5NQB - chains C and D of the 4 polymer chains in the assembly; structure by X-ray diffraction, 1.58 A resolution.

== Chain C (and D) ==
Name: L-lactate dehydrogenase A chain
Source organism: Oryctolagus cuniculus
Notes: EC 1.1.1.27; chain D of this document is another copy of the same molecule, construct and numbering; everything in this record applies to it too
UniProtKB: P13491 (LDHA_RABIT); residues 0-331 here correspond to UniProt positions 1-332 (UniProt number = residue number + 1)
Amino-acid sequence (332 residues; each row starts with the number of its first residue; numbering starts at 0):
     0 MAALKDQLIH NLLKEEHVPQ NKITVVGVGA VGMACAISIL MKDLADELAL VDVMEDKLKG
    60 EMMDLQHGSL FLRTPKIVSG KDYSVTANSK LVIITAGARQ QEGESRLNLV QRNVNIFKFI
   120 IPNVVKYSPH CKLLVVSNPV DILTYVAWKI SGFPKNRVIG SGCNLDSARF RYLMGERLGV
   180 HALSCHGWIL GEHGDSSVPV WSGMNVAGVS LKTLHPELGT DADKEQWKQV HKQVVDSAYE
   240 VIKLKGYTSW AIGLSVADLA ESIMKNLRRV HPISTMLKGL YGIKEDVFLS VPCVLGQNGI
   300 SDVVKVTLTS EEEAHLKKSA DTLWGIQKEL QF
Unresolved in the structure: 0
Differences from the reference sequence: engineered mutation Ser-248 (Thr249 in P13491)
Small-molecule neighbours:
  - malonate ion (MLI), molecule 1: Arg-98, Gln-99, Arg-105, Asn-137, Leu-164, Arg-168, His-192, Ala-237, Thr-247
  - malonate ion (MLI), molecule 2: Arg-170, His-185, Trp-187, Val-269
  - malonate ion (MLI), molecule 3: Leu-182, Ser-183, His-185
Swiss-Prot annotation at these positions:
  - active site: His-192 (Proton acceptor)
  - binding site (NAD(+)): Arg-98, Asn-137
  - binding site (substrate): Arg-105, Asn-137, Arg-168, Thr-247
  - modified residue: Ala-1 (N-acetylalanine), Lys-4 (N6-acetyllysine), Lys-13 (N6-acetyllysine), Lys-56 (N6-acetyllysine), Lys-80 (N6-acetyllysine), Lys-117 (N6-acetyllysine), Lys-125 (N6-acetyllysine), Lys-223 (N6-acetyllysine), Lys-231 (N6-acetyllysine), Tyr-238 (Phosphotyrosine), Lys-242 (N6-acetyllysine), Thr-308 (Phosphothreonine), Ser-309 (Phosphoserine), Lys-317 (N6-acetyllysine), Thr-321 (Phosphothreonine)
  - cross-link: Lys-56 (Glycyl lysine isopeptide (Lys-Gly) (interchain with G-Cter in SUMO2))
Reported in the primary citation:
  - binding site for malonate ion: Arg-170, Ser-183, His-185

== How chain C and chain D interact ==
Pairs across the interface (101; chain C residue first):
  Ala-2(C) / Glu-224(D)
  Leu-3(C) / His-214(D)
  Leu-3(C) / Glu-224(D)  hydrogen bond (backbone-side chain)
  Leu-3(C) / Trp-226(D)  hydrophobic
  Lys-4(C) / Arg-176(D)
  Lys-4(C) / Leu-177(D)
  Gln-6(C) / Leu-213(D)  hydrogen bond (side chain-backbone)
  Gln-6(C) / His-214(D)  hydrogen bond
  Leu-7(C) / Leu-177(D)  hydrophobic
  Leu-7(C) / Val-205(D)  hydrophobic
  Leu-7(C) / Val-208(D)  hydrophobic
  Leu-7(C) / Leu-210(D)  hydrophobic
  Leu-7(C) / Leu-213(D)  hydrophobic
  Ile-8(C) / Leu-177(D)
  Met-32(C) / Trp-249(D)
  Ile-36(C) / Trp-249(D)  hydrophobic
  Ser-37(C) / Met-40(D)
  Met-40(C) / Ser-37(D)
  Met-40(C) / Lys-41(D)
  Met-40(C) / Leu-253(D)  hydrophobic
  Lys-41(C) / Met-40(D)
  Asp-55(C) / Leu-243(D)
  Lys-56(C) / Leu-243(D)
  Lys-58(C) / Leu-243(D)
  Gly-59(C) / Val-240(D)
  Gly-59(C) / Leu-243(D)
  Gly-59(C) / Lys-244(D)
  Glu-60(C) / Lys-244(D)  salt bridge
  Glu-60(C) / Trp-249(D)  hydrogen bond
  Met-62(C) / Glu-239(D)
  Met-62(C) / Val-240(D)  hydrophobic
  Met-62(C) / Leu-243(D)  hydrophobic
  Asp-63(C) / Lys-244(D)  salt bridge
  Asp-63(C) / Thr-247(D)
  Asp-63(C) / Ser-248(D)  hydrogen bond (side chain-backbone)
  Asp-63(C) / Trp-249(D)  hydrogen bond (side chain-backbone)
  Asp-63(C) / Ala-250(D)  hydrogen bond (side chain-backbone)
  Leu-64(C) / Trp-249(D)  hydrophobic
  Gln-65(C) / Tyr-171(D)  hydrogen bond
  His-66(C) / Arg-168(D)  hydrogen bond
  His-66(C) / Ser-236(D)
  His-66(C) / Ala-250(D)
  Gly-67(C) / Ala-250(D)
  Ser-68(C) / Tyr-171(D)
  Ser-68(C) / His-180(D)
  Leu-69(C) / Ala-167(D)  hydrophobic
  Leu-69(C) / Arg-170(D)
  Leu-69(C) / Ala-181(D)
  Leu-69(C) / Leu-182(D)
  Phe-70(C) / Ala-167(D)  hydrophobic
  Phe-70(C) / Leu-253(D)  hydrophobic
  Phe-70(C) / Ser-254(D)
  Phe-70(C) / Asp-257(D)
  Arg-72(C) / Leu-182(D)
  Ala-167(C) / Leu-69(D)  hydrophobic
  Ala-167(C) / Phe-70(D)  hydrophobic
  Arg-168(C) / His-66(D)  hydrogen bond
  Arg-170(C) / Leu-69(D)
  Tyr-171(C) / Gln-65(D)  hydrogen bond
  Tyr-171(C) / Ser-68(D)
  Arg-176(C) / Lys-4(D)
  Leu-177(C) / Lys-4(D)
  His-180(C) / Ser-68(D)
  Ala-181(C) / Leu-69(D)
  Leu-182(C) / Leu-69(D)  hydrophobic
  Leu-182(C) / Arg-72(D)
  Val-205(C) / Leu-7(D)  hydrophobic
  Val-208(C) / Leu-7(D)  hydrophobic
  Leu-210(C) / Leu-7(D)  hydrophobic
  Leu-213(C) / Gln-6(D)  hydrogen bond (backbone-side chain)
  Leu-213(C) / Leu-7(D)  hydrophobic
  His-214(C) / Leu-3(D)
  His-214(C) / Gln-6(D)
  Glu-224(C) / Ala-1(D)
  Glu-224(C) / Ala-2(D)
  Glu-224(C) / Leu-3(D)  hydrogen bond (side chain-backbone)
  Trp-226(C) / Leu-3(D)  hydrophobic
  Ser-236(C) / His-66(D)
  Val-240(C) / Gly-59(D)
  Val-240(C) / Met-62(D)  hydrophobic
  Leu-243(C) / Asp-55(D)
  Leu-243(C) / Lys-56(D)
  Leu-243(C) / Lys-58(D)
  Leu-243(C) / Gly-59(D)
  Leu-243(C) / Met-62(D)  hydrophobic
  Lys-244(C) / Gly-59(D)
  Lys-244(C) / Glu-60(D)  salt bridge
  Lys-244(C) / Asp-63(D)  salt bridge
  Thr-247(C) / Asp-63(D)
  Ser-248(C) / Asp-63(D)  hydrogen bond (backbone-side chain)
  Trp-249(C) / Met-32(D)  hydrophobic
  Trp-249(C) / Glu-60(D)  hydrogen bond
  Trp-249(C) / Asp-63(D)  hydrogen bond (backbone-side chain)
  Trp-249(C) / Leu-64(D)  hydrophobic
  Trp-249(C) / Trp-249(D)  hydrophobic
  Ala-250(C) / Asp-63(D)  hydrogen bond (backbone-side chain)
  Ala-250(C) / His-66(D)
  Leu-253(C) / Met-40(D)  hydrophobic
  Leu-253(C) / Phe-70(D)  hydrophobic
  Ser-254(C) / Phe-70(D)
  Asp-257(C) / Phe-70(D)
Other interface residues (no listed pair), chain C (60 interface residues in all): Leu-71, Pro-74, Asn-163, Leu-164, Leu-217, Glu-239, Tyr-246
Other interface residues (no listed pair), chain D (61 interface residues in all): Ile-36, Gly-67, Leu-71, Pro-74, Asn-163, Leu-164, Val-179, Leu-217, Tyr-246

== In short ==
60 residues of chain C face 61 of chain D across their interface; the contacts include 17 hydrogen bonds and 4
salt bridges. Polar contacts include Glu-60(C)/Lys-244(D), Asp-63(C)/Lys-244(D) and Leu-3(C)/Glu-224(D).
Ligands of chain C: 3 copies of malonate ion. From the paper: a binding site for malonate ion at Arg-170(C),
Ser-183(C) and His-185(C).
Both chains are L-lactate dehydrogenase A chain (Oryctolagus cuniculus). Entry 5NQB (Rabbit Muscle L-lactate
dehydrogenase in complex with malonate) was determined by X-ray diffraction (same publication as 5NQQ).
